6WG2 - chains L and P of the 5 polymer chains in the assembly; structure by X-ray diffraction, 2.53 A resolution.

Chain L:
Molecule: Fab239 light chain
Source organism: Homo sapiens
Chain sequence (215 residues; each row starts with the number of its first residue):
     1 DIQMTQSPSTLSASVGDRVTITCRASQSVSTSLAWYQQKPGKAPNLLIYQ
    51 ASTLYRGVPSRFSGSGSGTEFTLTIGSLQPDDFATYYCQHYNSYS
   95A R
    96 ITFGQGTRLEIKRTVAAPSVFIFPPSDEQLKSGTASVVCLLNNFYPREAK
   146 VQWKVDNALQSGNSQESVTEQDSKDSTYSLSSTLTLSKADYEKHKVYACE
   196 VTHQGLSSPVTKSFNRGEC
Not modelled in the structure: 214
Disulfides: Cys-23/Cys-88, Cys-134/Cys-194

Chain P:
Molecule: NPNA4 peptide
Chain sequence (18 residues; row label = number of the first residue in the row):
     1 XNPNANPNANPNANPNAX
Not modelled in the structure: 18
Modified positions: ACE (acetyl group) at position 1; NH2 (amino group) at position 18

Chain L / chain P interface:
Contacting residue pairs - 9 pairs, chain L then chain P:
  Tyr-91(L) / Asn-4(P)  hydrogen bond (backbone-side chain)
  Asn-92(L) / Asn-4(P)  hydrogen bond (backbone-side chain)
  Ser-93(L) / Asn-2(P)  hydrogen bond
  Tyr-94(L) / ACE_1(P)
  Tyr-94(L) / Asn-2(P)  hydrogen bond (backbone-side chain)
  Tyr-94(L) / Pro-3(P)
  Ser-95(L) / Asn-4(P)  hydrogen bond (backbone-side chain)
  Arg-95A(L) / Pro-3(P)
  Ile-96(L) / Asn-4(P)

Overview:
7 residues of chain L face 4 of chain P across their interface; the contacts include 5 hydrogen bonds. Polar
contacts include Tyr-91(L)/Asn-4(P), Asn-92(L)/Asn-4(P) and Ser-93(L)/Asn-2(P).
Here chain L is Fab239 light chain (Homo sapiens) and chain P is NPNA4 peptide. Entry 6WG2 (Crystal structure
of Fab239 in complex with NPNA4 peptide from circumsporozoite protein) was determined by X-ray diffraction
together with 6W00, 6WFX, 6WFY, 6WG0 and 6WG1 from the same study.
